6Z9T - chains f and a of the 15 polymer chains in the assembly; structure by electron microscopy, 4.10 A resolution (low resolution: residue-level contacts below are approximate; hydrogen-bond / salt-bridge calls are withheld).

[Chain f (and a)]
Name: Transcription termination factor Rho
Source organism: Escherichia coli
Notes: EC 3.6.4.-; chain a of this document is another copy of the same molecule, construct and numbering; everything in this record applies to it too
UniProtKB: P0AG30 (RHO_ECOLI); numbering as in UniProt (aligned over 1-419)
Chain sequence (419 residues; numbered 1 to 419; the number before each row is that of its first residue):
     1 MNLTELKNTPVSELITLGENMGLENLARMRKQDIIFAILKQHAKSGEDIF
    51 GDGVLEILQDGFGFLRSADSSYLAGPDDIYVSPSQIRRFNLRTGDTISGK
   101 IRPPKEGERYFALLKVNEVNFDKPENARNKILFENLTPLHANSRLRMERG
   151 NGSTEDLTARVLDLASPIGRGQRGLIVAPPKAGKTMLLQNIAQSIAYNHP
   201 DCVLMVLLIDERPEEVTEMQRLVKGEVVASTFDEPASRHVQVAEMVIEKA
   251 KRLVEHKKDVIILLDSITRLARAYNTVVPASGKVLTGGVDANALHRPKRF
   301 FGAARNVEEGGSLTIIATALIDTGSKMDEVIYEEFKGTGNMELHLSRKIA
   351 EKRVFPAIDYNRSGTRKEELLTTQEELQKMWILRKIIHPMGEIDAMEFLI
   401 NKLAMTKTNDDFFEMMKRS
Not modelled in the structure: 418-419
Small-molecule neighbours: ADP (adenosine-5'-diphosphate): Arg-366, Lys-367, Glu-369
Swiss-Prot annotation at these positions:
  - region: Gly-61 to Arg-66 (RNA-binding 1), Asp-78 to Tyr-80 (RNA-binding 1), Glu-108 to Tyr-110 (RNA-binding 1), Val-284 to Gly-288 (RNA-binding 2)
  - binding site (ATP): Gly-169 to Gly-174, Lys-181 to Met-186, Arg-212
  - site: Lys-326 (RNA-binding 2)
  - mutagenesis: Phe-62 (F62L/A: Defective for RNA-binding), Phe-64 (F64L/A: Defective for RNA-binding), Lys-181 (K181Q: Partial loss of ATPase, helicase and termination activity), Lys-184 (K184Q: Improves ATPase and helicase activity but reduced termination activity), Cys-202 (C202G/S: Does not affect the kinetics of ATP hydrolysis and inhibition by bicyclomycin), Asp-265 (D265N: Loss of ATPase activity, helicase and termination activity)

[Interface between chain f and chain a]
Residue-residue contacts (46; chain f residue first):
  Phe-89(f) / Arg-28(a)
  Asn-90(f) / Glu-24(a)
  Asn-90(f) / Arg-28(a)
  Arg-92(f) / Arg-28(a)
  Ala-127(f) / Arg-28(a)
  Arg-128(f) / Asn-25(a)
  Arg-128(f) / Arg-28(a)
  Lys-130(f) / Ala-27(a)
  Lys-130(f) / Arg-28(a)
  Ile-131(f) / Val-11(a)
  Leu-132(f) / Ala-27(a)
  Leu-132(f) / Arg-28(a)
  Leu-132(f) / Met-29(a)
  Glu-134(f) / Arg-30(a)
  Asn-135(f) / Val-11(a)
  Asn-135(f) / Lys-31(a)
  Thr-137(f) / Arg-221(a)
  Pro-138(f) / Thr-217(a)
  Leu-139(f) / Glu-214(a)
  His-140(f) / Glu-214(a)
  His-140(f) / Glu-218(a)
  Arg-173(f) / Pro-213(a)
  Arg-173(f) / Glu-214(a)
  Lys-283(f) / Asn-275(a)
  Lys-283(f) / Thr-276(a)
  Lys-283(f) / Val-278(a)
  Ala-291(f) / Thr-276(a)
  His-295(f) / Asp-233(a)
  His-295(f) / Glu-234(a)
  His-295(f) / Pro-235(a)
  Lys-298(f) / Phe-232(a)
  Arg-299(f) / Asp-233(a)
  Gly-302(f) / Phe-232(a)
  Glu-308(f) / Arg-221(a)
  Glu-333(f) / Thr-323(a)
  Glu-333(f) / Gly-324(a)
  Glu-333(f) / Ser-325(a)
  Glu-334(f) / Arg-272(a)
  Lys-336(f) / Thr-323(a)
  Gly-337(f) / Arg-212(a)
  Gly-337(f) / Arg-269(a)
  Thr-338(f) / Arg-212(a)
  Arg-366(f) / Lys-181(a)
  Arg-366(f) / Arg-212(a)
  Trp-381(f) / Arg-353(a)
  His-388(f) / Glu-351(a)
Other interface residues (no listed pair), chain f (36 interface residues in all): Asn-129, Gly-171, Asn-292, Ala-304, Asn-340, Glu-342
Other interface residues (no listed pair), chain a (32 interface residues in all): Ile-15, Glu-215, Ala-280

[Summary]
Chain f and chain a form an interface of 36 and 32 residues respectively. Chain f binds ADP. From UniProt: 13
ATP-binding residues and 6 mutagenesis sites on chain f.
Chain f and chain a are both Transcription termination factor Rho (Escherichia coli); the structure,
Transcription termination intermediate complex 5, was determined by electron microscopy together with 6Z9P,
6Z9Q, 6Z9R, 6Z9S, 7ADB, 7ADC, 7ADD and 7ADE from the same study.
